Entry 6ZY2 (electron microscopy, 3.60 A resolution); this record covers chains I and J of the 12 polymer chains in the assembly.

Chain I (and J):
Molecule: YrbD protein
From: Escherichia coli B185
Notes: chain J of this document is another copy of the same molecule, construct and numbering; everything in this record applies to it too
Reference sequence: D6IEA5 (D6IEA5_ECOLX); numbering as in UniProt (aligned over 1-183)
Chain sequence (183 residues; numbered 1 to 183; the number before each row is that of its first residue):
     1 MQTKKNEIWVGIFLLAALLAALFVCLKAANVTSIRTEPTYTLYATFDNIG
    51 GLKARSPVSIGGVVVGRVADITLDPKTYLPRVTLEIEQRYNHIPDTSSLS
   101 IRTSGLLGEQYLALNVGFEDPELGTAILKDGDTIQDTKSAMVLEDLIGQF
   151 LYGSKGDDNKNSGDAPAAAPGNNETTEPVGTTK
Not modelled in the structure: 30-37, 116-123, 153-183 (chain J: 117-124, 153-183)
What the authors report for this chain:
  - mutagenesis - L143E, I147E, Y152E: decreased growth in response to chlorpromazine
  - mutagenesis - I147E: decreased stability in response to SDS
  - mutagenesis - F150E: unchanged growth in response to cellular survivability

Interface between chain I and chain J:
Pairs across the interface (20):
  Ile60(I) - Leu73(J)  hydrophobic
  Gly61(I) - Asn48(J)
  Gly61(I) - Ile49(J)  hydrogen bond (backbone-backbone)
  Gly61(I) - Gly50(J)  hydrogen bond (backbone-backbone)
  Gly62(I) - Ile49(J)
  Gly62(I) - Gly50(J)
  Val63(I) - Leu73(J)  hydrophobic
  Tyr90(I) - Leu73(J)
  Tyr90(I) - Tyr78(J)
  Asn91(I) - Tyr78(J)  hydrogen bond (backbone-side chain)
  His92(I) - Tyr78(J)
  Ser100(I) - Glu144(J)
  Ile101(I) - Glu144(J)
  Arg102(I) - Asn48(J)
  Arg102(I) - Glu144(J)  salt bridge
  Thr103(I) - Leu143(J)
  Gly105(I) - Leu143(J)
  Leu106(I) - Leu106(J)
  Leu107(I) - Leu107(J)  hydrophobic
  Gln149(I) - Leu151(J)
Also at the interface, not in a pair above, chain I (17 interface residues in all): Arg89, Phe150
Also at the interface, not in a pair above, chain J (14 interface residues in all): Asp47, Pro75, Val142, Phe150

Summary:
The interface between chain I and chain J involves 17 residues on one side and 14 on the other; the contacts
include 3 hydrogen bonds and 1 salt bridge. Polar pairs include Arg102(I)-Glu144(J), Asn91(I)-Tyr78(J) and
Gly61(I)-Ile49(J). From the paper: L143E, I147E and Y152E of chain I reduce growth in response to
chlorpromazine; I147E of chain I reduces stability in response to SDS.
Chain I and chain J are both YrbD protein (Escherichia coli B185); the structure, Cryo-EM structure of apo
MlaFEDB, was determined by electron microscopy, deposited together with 6ZY3, 6ZY4 and 6ZY9.
